3H1J - chains P and S of the 20 polymer chains in the assembly; structure by X-ray diffraction, 3.00 A resolution.

# Chain P
Protein: Cytochrome b
Source organism: Gallus gallus
Notes: EC 1.10.2.2
UniProtKB: P18946 (CYB_CHICK); residue numbers follow UniProt; this construct covers 1-380
Sequence (380 residues; each row starts with the number of its first residue):
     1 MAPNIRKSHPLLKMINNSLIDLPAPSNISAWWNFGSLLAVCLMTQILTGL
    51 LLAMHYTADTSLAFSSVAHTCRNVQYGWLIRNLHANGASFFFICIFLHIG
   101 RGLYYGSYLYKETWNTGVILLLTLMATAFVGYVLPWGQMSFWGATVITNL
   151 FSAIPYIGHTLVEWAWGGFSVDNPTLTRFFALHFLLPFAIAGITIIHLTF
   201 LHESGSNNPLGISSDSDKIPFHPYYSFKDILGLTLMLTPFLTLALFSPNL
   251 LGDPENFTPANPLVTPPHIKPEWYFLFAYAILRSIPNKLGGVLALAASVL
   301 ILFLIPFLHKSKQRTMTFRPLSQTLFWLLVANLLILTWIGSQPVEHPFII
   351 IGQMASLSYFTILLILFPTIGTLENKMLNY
Unresolved in the structure: 1
Bound ions: heme Fe site 1: His-84, His-183; heme Fe site 2: His-98, His-197
Residues lining bound ligands:
  - heme (HEM), molecule 1: Trp-32, Phe-34, Gly-35, Ser-36, Leu-38, Ala-39, Phe-91, Ile-95, His-98, Ile-99, Arg-101, Ser-107, Tyr-108, Tyr-110, Thr-113, Trp-114, Gly-117, Val-118, Leu-120, Leu-121, Ile-190, Thr-194, His-197, Leu-198, Leu-201, Ser-206, Asn-207, Leu-302
  - heme (HEM), molecule 2: Leu-42, Gln-45, Ile-46, Gly-49, Leu-50, Leu-52, Ala-53, Tyr-56, Val-67, Arg-81, His-84, Ala-85, Ala-88, Phe-91, Leu-124, Thr-127, Ala-128, Gly-131, Tyr-132, Leu-134, Pro-135, Phe-180, His-183, Phe-184, Pro-187, Phe-188, Ile-190, Tyr-274
  - diundecyl phosphatidyl choline (PLC): Thr-44, Tyr-76, Leu-79, Leu-83, Leu-237, Leu-241
  - stigmatellin a (SMA): Leu-122, Met-125, Ala-126, Phe-129, Val-130, Tyr-132, Met-139, Gly-143, Val-146, Ile-147, Thr-148, Phe-151, Phe-179, Leu-182, Ile-269, Lys-270, Pro-271, Glu-272, Phe-275, Ala-278, Tyr-279, Leu-282, Leu-295, Val-299
  - UQ (Coenzyme Q10, (2Z,6E,10Z,14E,18E,22E,26Z)-isomer): Ser-18, Leu-19, Leu-22, Pro-23, Ala-24, Ile-28, Trp-32, Ser-36, Ala-39, Leu-198, Leu-201, His-202, Ser-206, Phe-221, Tyr-225, Asp-229
Curated features (UniProtKB/Swiss-Prot):
  - binding site (heme b): His-84, His-98, His-183, His-197
  - binding site (a ubiquinone): His-202

# Chain S
Protein: Mitochondrial ubiquinol-cytochrome C reductase 14 kDa protein
Source organism: Gallus gallus
Notes: EC 1.10.2.2
Sequence (110 residues; each row starts with the number of its first residue):
     1 AARATVAGGGRLMDRIRKWYYNAAGFNKYGLMRDDTLYEDDDVKEALKRL
    51 PEDLYNERMFRIKRALDLSLKHRILPKEQWVKYEEDKPYLEPYLKEVIRE
   101 RLEREAWNKK
Unresolved in the structure: 1-9

# How chain P and chain S interact
Residue-residue contacts (48):
  Ser-26(P) with Leu-70(S)
  Asn-27(P) with Leu-66(S); Ser-69(S); Leu-70(S)
  Leu-109(P) with Tyr-38(S)
  Asn-208(P) with Leu-66(S)
  Leu-210(P) with Ala-65(S); Leu-66(S)
  Ile-212(P) with Asp-35(S); Thr-36(S); Ile-62(S), hydrophobic
  Ser-213(P) with Glu-39(S); Ile-62(S); Leu-66(S)
  Ser-214(P) with Leu-66(S)
  Ser-216(P) with Met-59(S); Ile-62(S); Lys-63(S), hydrogen bond (backbone-side chain); Leu-66(S)
  Asp-217(P) with Lys-63(S), salt bridge
  Lys-312(P) with Leu-37(S); Tyr-38(S), hydrogen bond (backbone-backbone)
  Gln-313(P) with Thr-36(S), hydrogen bond
  Arg-314(P) with Tyr-38(S)
  Thr-317(P) with Ala-24(S)
  Phe-318(P) with Tyr-20(S); Ala-24(S); Phe-26(S), hydrophobic; Tyr-29(S), hydrophobic; Thr-36(S)
  Arg-319(P) with Tyr-20(S)
  Pro-320(P) with Tyr-20(S)
  Glu-374(P) with Tyr-20(S), hydrogen bond
  Lys-376(P) with Arg-17(S), hydrogen bond (backbone-side chain)
  Met-377(P) with Ile-16(S), hydrophobic; Arg-17(S); Trp-19(S), hydrophobic; Tyr-20(S), hydrophobic
  Leu-378(P) with Tyr-20(S), hydrophobic; Phe-26(S), hydrophobic; Arg-33(S), hydrogen bond (backbone-side chain)
  Asn-379(P) with Arg-17(S), hydrogen bond; Arg-33(S), hydrogen bond (backbone-side chain); Glu-91(S)
  Tyr-380(P) with Arg-33(S), hydrogen bond; Asp-34(S), hydrogen bond; Leu-37(S); Glu-91(S)
Other interface residues (no listed pair), chain P (25 interface residues in all): Pro-209, Leu-321
Other interface residues (no listed pair), chain S (26 interface residues in all): Ala-23, Gly-25, Leu-31, Asp-67

# Summary
Chain P and chain S form an interface of 25 and 26 residues respectively; the contacts include 10 hydrogen
bonds and 1 salt bridge. Polar contacts include Asp-217(P)/Lys-63(S), Ser-216(P)/Lys-63(S) and
Gln-313(P)/Thr-36(S). Ligands of chain P: heme, stigmatellin a, compound UQ and diundecyl phosphatidyl
choline.
Here chain P is Cytochrome b and chain S is Mitochondrial ubiquinol-cytochrome C reductase 14 kDa protein,
both from Gallus gallus. Entry 3H1J (Stigmatellin-bound cytochrome bc1 complex from chicken) was determined by
X-ray diffraction (same publication as 3H1H and 3H1I).
